Entry 7RYT (X-ray diffraction, 2.67 A resolution); this record covers chains A and B.

[Chain A (and B)]
Protein: Homoserine O-acetyltransferase
Source organism: Mycobacterium tuberculosis
Notes: EC 2.3.1.31; chain B of this document is another copy of the same molecule, construct and numbering; everything in this record applies to it too
Reference sequence: P9WJY9 (METXA_MYCTU); residues 8-375 here = UniProt positions 8-375
Amino-acid sequence (368 residues; numbered 8 to 375; the number before each row is that of its first residue):
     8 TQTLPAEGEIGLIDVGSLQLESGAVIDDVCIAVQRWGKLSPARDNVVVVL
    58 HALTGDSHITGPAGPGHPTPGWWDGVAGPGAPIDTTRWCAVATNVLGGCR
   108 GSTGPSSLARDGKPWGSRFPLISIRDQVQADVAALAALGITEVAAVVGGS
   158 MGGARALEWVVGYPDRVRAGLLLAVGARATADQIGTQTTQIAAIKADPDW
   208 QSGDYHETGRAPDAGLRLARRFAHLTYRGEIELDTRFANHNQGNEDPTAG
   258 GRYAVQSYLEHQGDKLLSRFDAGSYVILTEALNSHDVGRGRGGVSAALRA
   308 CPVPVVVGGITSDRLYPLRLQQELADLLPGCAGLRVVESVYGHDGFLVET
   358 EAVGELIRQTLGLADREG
Disordered / not traced: 8, 373-375 (chain B: fully traced)
Modified / non-standard residues: Ser157 (O-acetylserine; OAS)
Residues lining bound ligands: coenzyme A (COA): Ala59, Thr61, Ser157, Arg227, His231, Tyr234, Arg235, Arg243, Phe244, Gln249, Ala261, Ser264, Tyr265, His268, Gln269, Lys272, His350, Asp351, Phe353, Leu354, Val355

[Chain A / chain B interface]
Residue-residue contacts (73):
  Leu128(A) - Pro254(B)
  Leu128(A) - Thr255(B)
  Arg185(A) - Asp241(B)  salt bridge
  Arg185(A) - Ala245(B)
  Arg185(A) - Asn246(B)
  Ala186(A) - Asn246(B)
  Thr187(A) - Glu237(B)
  Thr187(A) - Asp241(B)
  Ala188(A) - Leu240(B)
  Ala188(A) - Asp241(B)  hydrogen bond (backbone-side chain)
  Ala188(A) - Ala245(B)  hydrogen bond (backbone-backbone)
  Ala188(A) - Val262(B)
  Asp189(A) - Arg321(B)  salt bridge
  Ile191(A) - Asn246(B)
  Ile191(A) - Tyr260(B)  hydrophobic
  Ile191(A) - Val262(B)  hydrophobic
  Gly192(A) - Leu232(B)
  Gly192(A) - Val262(B)
  Gly192(A) - Leu266(B)
  Thr193(A) - Phe229(B)
  Thr193(A) - Leu232(B)
  Thr195(A) - Arg228(B)
  Thr195(A) - Gln263(B)
  Thr196(A) - Arg228(B)  hydrogen bond
  Thr196(A) - Phe229(B)
  Thr196(A) - Leu266(B)
  Gln197(A) - Phe229(B)
  Ala199(A) - Leu225(B)  hydrophobic
  Ala199(A) - Arg228(B)
  Ala200(A) - Leu225(B)  hydrophobic
  Pro205(A) - Pro205(B)  hydrophobic
  Leu225(A) - Ala200(B)  hydrophobic
  Arg228(A) - Thr195(B)
  Arg228(A) - Thr196(B)  hydrogen bond
  Arg228(A) - Ala199(B)
  Phe229(A) - Thr193(B)
  Phe229(A) - Thr196(B)
  Phe229(A) - Gln197(B)
  Phe229(A) - Phe229(B)  hydrophobic
  Leu232(A) - Asp189(B)
  Leu232(A) - Gly192(B)
  Leu232(A) - Thr193(B)
  Glu237(A) - Pro324(B)
  Glu237(A) - Arg326(B)  salt bridge
  Ile238(A) - Arg326(B)
  Leu240(A) - Ala188(B)
  Asp241(A) - Arg185(B)  salt bridge
  Asp241(A) - Thr187(B)
  Asp241(A) - Ala188(B)  hydrogen bond (side chain-backbone)
  Asp241(A) - Arg326(B)  salt bridge
  Ala245(A) - Arg185(B)
  Ala245(A) - Ala188(B)
  Asn246(A) - Arg185(B)
  Asn246(A) - Ala186(B)
  Asn246(A) - Ile191(B)
  Asn246(A) - Asp293(B)  hydrogen bond
  Thr255(A) - Leu128(B)
  Tyr260(A) - Ile191(B)  hydrophobic
  Tyr260(A) - Asn290(B)  hydrogen bond (side chain-backbone)
  Tyr260(A) - Ser291(B)  hydrogen bond (side chain-backbone)
  Val262(A) - Ala188(B)
  Val262(A) - Ile191(B)  hydrophobic
  Val262(A) - Gly192(B)
  Gln263(A) - Thr195(B)
  Leu266(A) - Gly192(B)
  Asn290(A) - Tyr260(B)  hydrogen bond (backbone-side chain)
  Ser291(A) - Tyr260(B)  hydrogen bond (backbone-side chain)
  Asp293(A) - Asn246(B)  hydrogen bond
  Arg321(A) - Asp189(B)  salt bridge
  Pro324(A) - Glu237(B)
  Arg326(A) - Glu237(B)  salt bridge
  Arg326(A) - Ile238(B)
  Arg326(A) - Asp241(B)  salt bridge
Interface residues without a listed pair, chain A (42 interface residues in all): Ala203, Ala221, Phe244, Pro254, Glu287, His292
Interface residues without a listed pair, chain B (42 interface residues in all): Ala203, Ala221, Phe244, Gly257, His292

[Overview]
The chain A/chain B interface involves 42 residues from each chain; the contacts include 11 hydrogen bonds and
8 salt bridges. Among the polar pairs are Arg185(A)-Asp241(B), Asp189(A)-Arg321(B) and Glu237(A)-Arg326(B).
Chain A binds coenzyme A.
Chain A and chain B are both Homoserine O-acetyltransferase (Mycobacterium tuberculosis); the structure,
Crystal structure of Mycobacterium tuberculosis acetylated Homoserine transacetylase with Coenzyme A, was
determined by X-ray diffraction.
